PDB entry 7JPD | X-ray diffraction, 2.95 A resolution | chains A and D of the 6 polymer chains in the assembly

# Chain A (and D)
Protein: Hemagglutinin HA1 chain
Organism: Influenza A virus
Notes: chain D of this document is another copy of the same molecule, construct and numbering; everything in this record applies to it too
UniProt: Q20MG8 (Q20MG8_9INFA); residues 3-329 here correspond to UniProt positions 18-344 (UniProt number = residue number + 15)
Amino-acid sequence (329 residues; numbered 1 to 329; the number before each row is that of its first residue):
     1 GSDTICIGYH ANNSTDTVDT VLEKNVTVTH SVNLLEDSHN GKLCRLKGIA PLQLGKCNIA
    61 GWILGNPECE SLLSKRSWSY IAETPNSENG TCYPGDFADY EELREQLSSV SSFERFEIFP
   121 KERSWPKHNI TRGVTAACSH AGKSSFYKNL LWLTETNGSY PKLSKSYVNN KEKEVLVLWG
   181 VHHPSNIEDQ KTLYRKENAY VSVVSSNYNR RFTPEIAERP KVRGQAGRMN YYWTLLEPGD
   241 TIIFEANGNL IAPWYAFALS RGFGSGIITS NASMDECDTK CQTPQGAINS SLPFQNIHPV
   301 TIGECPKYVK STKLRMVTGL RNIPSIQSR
Unresolved in the structure: 1, 325-329
Sequence notes: expression tag (1-2)
Disulfide bonds: Cys-44/Cys-277, Cys-57/Cys-69, Cys-92/Cys-138, Cys-281/Cys-305
Covalent attachments: N-acetylglucosamine (NAG) linked to Asn-25, Asn-89, Asn-129

# How chain A and chain D interact
Residue-residue contacts - 13 pairs, chain A then chain D:
  Ser-202(A) with Ala-217(D)
  Val-204(A) with Glu-218(D); Arg-219(D)
  Ser-205(A) with Pro-220(D); Arg-228(D), hydrogen bond (backbone-side chain)
  Ser-206(A) with Pro-220(D); Val-222(D); Arg-228(D)
  Asn-209(A) with Arg-219(D), hydrogen bond
  Arg-211(A) with Glu-215(D)
  Thr-241(A) with Pro-220(D)
  Ile-243(A) with Glu-218(D); Pro-220(D)
Other interface residues (no listed pair), chain A (11 interface residues in all): Asn-207, Arg-210, Glu-245
Other interface residues (no listed pair), chain D (8 interface residues in all): Asp-96

# Overview
11 residues of chain A and 8 residues of chain D are in contact, with 2 hydrogen bonds. Among the polar pairs
are Ser-205(A)/Arg-228(D) and Asn-209(A)/Arg-219(D). Covalently linked N-acetylglucosamine: at Asn-25(A),
Asn-89(A) and Asn-129(A).
Both chains are Hemagglutinin HA1 chain (Influenza A virus). Entry 7JPD (Crystal structure of the trimeric
full length mature hemagglutinin from influenza A virus A/Fort Monmouth/1/1947) was determined by X-ray
diffraction (same publication as 6ML8).
